PDB entry 8QMA | electron microscopy, 3.50 A resolution | chains A and T of the 19 polymer chains in the assembly

[Chain A]
Molecule: DNA-directed RNA polymerase subunit beta
Organism: Sinapis alba
Notes: EC 2.7.7.6
UniProt: A0A6C0M5W1 (A0A6C0M5W1_SINAL); residue numbers follow UniProt; this construct covers 1-1072
Sequence (1072 residues; row label = number of the first residue in the row):
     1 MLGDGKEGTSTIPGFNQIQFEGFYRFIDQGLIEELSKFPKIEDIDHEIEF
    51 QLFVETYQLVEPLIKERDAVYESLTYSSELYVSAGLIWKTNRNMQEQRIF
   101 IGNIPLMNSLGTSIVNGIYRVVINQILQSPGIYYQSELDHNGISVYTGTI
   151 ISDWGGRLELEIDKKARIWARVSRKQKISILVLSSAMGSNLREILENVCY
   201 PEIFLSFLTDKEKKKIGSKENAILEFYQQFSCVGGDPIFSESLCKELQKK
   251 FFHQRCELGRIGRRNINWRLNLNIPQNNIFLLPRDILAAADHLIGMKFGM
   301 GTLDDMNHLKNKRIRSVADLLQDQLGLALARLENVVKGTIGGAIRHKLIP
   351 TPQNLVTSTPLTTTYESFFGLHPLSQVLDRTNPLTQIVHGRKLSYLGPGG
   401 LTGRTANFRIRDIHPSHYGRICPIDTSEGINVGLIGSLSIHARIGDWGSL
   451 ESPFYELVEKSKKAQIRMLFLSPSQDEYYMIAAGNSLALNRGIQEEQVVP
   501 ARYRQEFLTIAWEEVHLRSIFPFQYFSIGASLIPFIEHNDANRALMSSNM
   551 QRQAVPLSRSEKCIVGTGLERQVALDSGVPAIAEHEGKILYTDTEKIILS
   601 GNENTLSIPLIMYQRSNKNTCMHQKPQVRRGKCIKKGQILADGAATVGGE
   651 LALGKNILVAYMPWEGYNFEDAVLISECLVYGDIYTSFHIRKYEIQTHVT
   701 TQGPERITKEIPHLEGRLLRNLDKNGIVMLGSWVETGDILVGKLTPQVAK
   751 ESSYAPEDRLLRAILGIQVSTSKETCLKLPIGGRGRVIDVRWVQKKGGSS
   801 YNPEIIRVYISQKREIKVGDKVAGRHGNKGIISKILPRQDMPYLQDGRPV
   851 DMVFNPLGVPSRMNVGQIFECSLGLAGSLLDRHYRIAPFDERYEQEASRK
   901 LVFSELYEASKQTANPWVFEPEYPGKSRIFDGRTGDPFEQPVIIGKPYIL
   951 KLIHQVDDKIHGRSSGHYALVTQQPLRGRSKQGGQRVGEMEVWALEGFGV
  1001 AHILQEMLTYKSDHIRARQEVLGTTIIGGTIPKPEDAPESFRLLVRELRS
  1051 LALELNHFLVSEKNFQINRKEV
Unresolved in the structure: 1-8, 139-143, 209-257, 398-434, 612-623, 692-809, 955-984, 1013-1036

[Chain T]
Molecule: DNA-directed RNA polymerase subunit beta'
Organism: Sinapis alba
Notes: EC 2.7.7.6
UniProt: A0A6C0M5W0 (A0A6C0M5W0_SINAL); residues 1-680 here = UniProt positions 1-680
Sequence (680 residues; numbered 1 to 680; the number before each row is that of its first residue):
     1 MIDRYKHQQLRIGLVSPQQISAWATKKIPNGEIVGEVTKPYTFHYKTNKP
    51 EKDGLFCERIFGPIKSGICACGNYRVIGDEKEDPKFCEQCGVEFVDSRIR
   101 RYQMGYIKLTCPVTHVWYLKRLPSYIANLLDKPLKELEGLVYCDFSFARP
   151 ITKKPTFLRLRGSFEYEIQSWKYSIPLFFTTQGFEIFRNREISTGAGAIR
   201 EQLADLDLRIIIENSLVEWKQLGEEGPTGNEWEDRKIVRRKDFLVRRMEL
   251 AKHFIRTNIEPEWMVLCLLPVLPPELRPIIQIEGGKLMSSDINELYRRVI
   301 YRNNTLTDLLTTSRSTPGELVMCQEKLVQEAVDTLLDNGIRGQPMRDGHN
   351 KVYKSFSDVIEGKEGRFRETLLGKRVDYSGRSVIVVGPSLSLHRCGLPRE
   401 IAIELFQTFVIRGLIRQHLASNIGVAKSQIREKKPIVWEILQEVMQGHPV
   451 LLNRAPTLHRLGIQSFQPILVEGRTICLHPLVCKGFNADFDGDQMAVHVP
   501 LSLEAQAEARLLMFSHMNLLSPAIGDPISVPTQDMLIGLYVLTSGTRRGI
   551 CANRYNPCNRKNYQNERIYETNYKYMKEPFFCNSYDAIGAYRQKRINLDS
   601 PLWLRWQLDQRVIASKEVPIEVHYESFGNYHEIYAHYLIVRSVKKETLYI
   651 YIRTTVGHISFYREIEEAIQGFSQACSYDT
Unresolved in the structure: 1, 25-100, 160-168, 279-290, 314-317, 338-354, 361-364, 374-381, 455-461, 484-493, 558-577, 678-680
What the authors report for this chain:
  - catalytic residues: D489, D491, D493 (by similarity / conservation)

[How chain A and chain T interact]
Contacting residue pairs - 89 pairs, chain A then chain T:
  P663(A) with D534(T)
  E665(A) with P388(T)
  G666(A) with P388(T)
  Y667(A) with P388(T); S389(T), hydrogen bond
  N668(A) with D534(T)
  F669(A) with V386(T); P480(T); T532(T); Q533(T); D534(T); M535(T), hydrophobic
  E670(A) with Q533(T), hydrogen bond
  A672(A) with V386(T), hydrophobic
  S833(A) with V385(T)
  N855(A) with D534(T), hydrogen bond
  L857(A) with D534(T)
  D936(A) with K594(T), salt bridge
  Q985(A) with H498(T)
  R986(A) with G373(T)
  V987(A) with G373(T), hydrogen bond (backbone-backbone)
  E991(A) with N453(T), hydrogen bond; I463(T)
  A994(A) with I463(T), hydrophobic
  F998(A) with M513(T), hydrophobic; N518(T)
  V1000(A) with E508(T)
  A1001(A) with E508(T), hydrogen bond (backbone-side chain)
  H1002(A) with E508(T), salt bridge
  I1003(A) with A505(T); E508(T); A509(T)
  E1006(A) with L501(T); S502(T), hydrogen bond; A505(T)
  M1007(A) with H498(T)
  L1008(A) with L371(T); L372(T), hydrophobic
  K1011(A) with H498(T), hydrogen bond; V499(T)
  E1039(A) with R101(T)
  S1040(A) with T370(T), hydrogen bond (side chain-backbone); L371(T), hydrogen bond (side chain-backbone)
  L1044(A) with R366(T); F367(T), hydrophobic; L371(T), hydrophobic
  R1046(A) with R101(T), hydrogen bond (side chain-backbone); Y102(T); Q103(T), hydrogen bond (side chain-backbone); M104(T), hydrogen bond
  E1047(A) with F356(T); I360(T); R366(T), salt bridge
  L1048(A) with R366(T)
  R1049(A) with W23(T)
  S1050(A) with P270(T); L272(T); F356(T)
  L1051(A) with H115(T), hydrogen bond (backbone-side chain); W117(T), hydrophobic; I360(T), hydrophobic
  A1052(A) with G13(T); L14(T); V15(T), hydrogen bond (backbone-backbone)
  L1053(A) with G13(T); V15(T)
  E1054(A) with R11(T), salt bridge; I12(T); G13(T), hydrogen bond (backbone-backbone); L14(T); V15(T); Q19(T), hydrogen bond
  L1055(A) with R11(T); I12(T), hydrophobic
  N1056(A) with Q9(T); L10(T); R11(T), hydrogen bond (backbone-backbone)
  H1057(A) with Q8(T), hydrogen bond; Q9(T); L10(T)
  F1058(A) with Q8(T); Q9(T), hydrogen bond (backbone-backbone); R11(T)
  L1059(A) with H7(T); Q8(T)
  V1060(A) with H7(T), hydrogen bond (backbone-backbone); Q9(T)
  E1062(A) with R4(T); Y5(T)
Other interface residues (no listed pair), chain A (55 interface residues in all): V818, G819, I831, E989, L995, G999, F1041, R1042, L1043, I1067
Other interface residues (no listed pair), chain T (61 interface residues in all): Y118, L266, P273, L276, R368, V383, I384, T475, A496, E504, L512

[In short]
55 residues of chain A and 61 residues of chain T are in contact, with 21 hydrogen bonds and 4 salt bridges.
Among the polar pairs are D936(A)-K594(T), H1002(A)-E508(T) and E1047(A)-R366(T). From the paper: catalytic
residues D489(T), D491(T) and D493(T).
Here chain A is DNA-directed RNA polymerase subunit beta and chain T is DNA-directed RNA polymerase subunit
beta', both from Sinapis alba. Entry 8QMA (Structure of the plastid-encoded RNA polymerase complex (PEP) from
Sinapis alba) was determined by electron microscopy.
